Entry 5IJ3 (X-ray diffraction, 1.70 A resolution); this record covers chains A and B.

[Chain A (and B)]
Name: Platelet-binding glycoprotein
From: Streptococcus sanguinis (strain SK36)
Notes: chain B of this document is another copy of the same molecule, construct and numbering; everything in this record applies to it too
UniProtKB: A3CM52 (A3CM52_STRSV); numbering as in UniProt (aligned over 252-448)
Sequence (197 residues; each row starts with the number of its first residue):
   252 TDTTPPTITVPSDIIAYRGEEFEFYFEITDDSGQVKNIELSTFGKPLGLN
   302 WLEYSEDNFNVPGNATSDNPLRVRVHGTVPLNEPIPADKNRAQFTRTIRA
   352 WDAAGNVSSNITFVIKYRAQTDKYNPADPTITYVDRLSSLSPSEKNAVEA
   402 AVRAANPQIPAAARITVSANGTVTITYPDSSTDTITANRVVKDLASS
Ion coordination: Ca2+ site 1: Asp-253, Thr-255, Asp-281, Asp-282, Asp-353; Ca2+ site 2: Thr-372, Tyr-375, Asp-434 (together with acetate ion); Ca2+ site 3: Glu-400 (shared with Glu-400(B) of chain B)
Reported in the primary citation:
  - binding site for N-acetyl-alpha-neuraminic acid: Arg-342, Gln-344, Thr-346, Arg-347
  - binding site for 2-acetamido-2-deoxy-alpha-D-galactopyranose: Phe-294
  - binding site for beta-D-galactopyranose: Gln-344, Thr-346, Thr-363
  - mutagenesis - N361A: decreased binding to platelets
  - mutagenesis - F294A, T363A: decreased binding to platelet

[Interface between chain A and chain B]
Residue-residue contacts (28):
  Pro-393(A) with Ala-413(B); Arg-415(B); Thr-427(B); Tyr-428(B)
  Ser-394(A) with Ala-413(B), hydrogen bond (backbone-backbone)
  Lys-396(A) with Arg-415(B), hydrogen bond (backbone-side chain)
  Asn-397(A) with Ala-412(B), hydrogen bond (side chain-backbone); Ala-413(B), hydrogen bond (side chain-backbone); Ala-414(B), hydrogen bond (side chain-backbone); Arg-415(B), hydrogen bond
  Glu-400(A) with Arg-415(B), salt bridge
  Ala-412(A) with Asn-397(B), hydrogen bond (backbone-side chain)
  Ala-413(A) with Pro-393(B); Ser-394(B); Asn-397(B)
  Ala-414(A) with Asn-397(B), hydrogen bond (backbone-side chain)
  Arg-415(A) with Pro-393(B); Lys-396(B); Asn-397(B), hydrogen bond; Glu-400(B), salt bridge; Ile-416(B); Val-418(B)
  Ile-416(A) with Arg-415(B)
  Val-418(A) with Arg-415(B)
  Thr-427(A) with Pro-393(B)
  Tyr-428(A) with Pro-393(B)
  Pro-429(A) with Pro-393(B)
  Ser-431(A) with Pro-393(B)
Also at the interface, not in a pair above, chain A (17 interface residues in all): Arg-404, Thr-417
Also at the interface, not in a pair above, chain B (16 interface residues in all): Arg-404, Thr-417, Pro-429

[Overview]
17 residues of chain A and 16 residues of chain B are in contact, with 9 hydrogen bonds and 2 salt bridges.
Polar pairs include Glu-400(A)/Arg-415(B), Lys-396(A)/Arg-415(B) and Asn-397(A)/Ala-412(B). The paper reports
a binding site for N-acetyl-alpha-neuraminic acid at Arg-342(A), Gln-344(A) and Thr-346(A) among others; F294A
and T363A of chain A reduce binding to platelet.
Both chains are Platelet-binding glycoprotein (Streptococcus sanguinis (strain SK36)). Entry 5IJ3 (SrpA
adhesin in complex with sialyl T antigen) was determined by X-ray diffraction together with 5KIQ, 5IIY, 5IJ1
and 5IJ2 from the same study.
